6CUE - chains 3 and 4 of the 24 polymer chains in the assembly; structure by electron microscopy, 4.00 A resolution.

== Chain 3 ==
Molecule: vFP7.04 Heavy chain
From: Mus musculus
Chain sequence (118 residues; row label = number of the first residue in the row):
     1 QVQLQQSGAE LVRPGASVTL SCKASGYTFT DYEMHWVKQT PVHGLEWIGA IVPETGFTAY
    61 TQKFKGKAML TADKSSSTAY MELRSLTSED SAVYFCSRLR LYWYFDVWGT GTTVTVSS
Disordered / not traced: 118
Disulfide bonds: Cys22-Cys96

== Chain 4 ==
Molecule: vFP7.04 light chain
From: Mus musculus
Chain sequence (112 residues; each row starts with the number of its first residue):
     1 GVLMTQSPLS LPVRLGDQAS ISCRSSQSIV YSNGNTYLEW YLQRPGQSPK LLIYKVSNRF
    61 SGVPDRVSGS GSGTDFTLKI SRVEAEDLGV YYCFQGSHVP YTFGGGTKLE IK
Disordered / not traced: 112
Disulfide bonds: Cys23-Cys93

== Interface between chain 3 and chain 4 ==
Residue-residue contacts - 34 pairs, chain 3 then chain 4:
  Val37(3) - Phe103(4)  hydrophobic
  Gln39(3) - Gln43(4)
  His43(3) - Gly104(4)
  His43(3) - Gly105(4)
  Gly44(3) - Tyr92(4)
  Leu45(3) - Pro49(4)  hydrophobic
  Leu45(3) - Tyr92(4)  hydrophobic
  Leu45(3) - Phe103(4)
  Glu46(3) - Phe103(4)
  Trp47(3) - Phe94(4)  hydrophobic
  Trp47(3) - Tyr101(4)  hydrogen bond (side chain-backbone)
  Trp47(3) - Thr102(4)
  Trp47(3) - Phe103(4)
  Thr61(3) - Pro100(4)
  Gln62(3) - Pro100(4)
  Phe95(3) - Ser48(4)
  Phe95(3) - Pro49(4)
  Tyr102(3) - Tyr31(4)
  Tyr102(3) - Asn33(4)
  Tyr102(3) - Tyr37(4)
  Trp103(3) - Tyr54(4)  hydrophobic
  Tyr104(3) - Glu39(4)
  Tyr104(3) - Leu51(4)  hydrophobic
  Tyr104(3) - Tyr54(4)  hydrophobic
  Tyr104(3) - Phe60(4)  hydrophobic
  Phe105(3) - Glu39(4)
  Phe105(3) - Tyr41(4)
  Phe105(3) - Leu51(4)
  Phe105(3) - Phe94(4)  hydrophobic
  Trp108(3) - Tyr41(4)  hydrophobic
  Trp108(3) - Ser48(4)
  Trp108(3) - Pro49(4)  hydrogen bond (side chain-backbone)
  Trp108(3) - Lys50(4)
  Gly109(3) - Ser48(4)
Interface residues without a listed pair, chain 3 (17 interface residues in all): Tyr60
Interface residues without a listed pair, chain 4 (21 interface residues in all): Gln47

== In short ==
The interface between chain 3 and chain 4 involves 17 residues on one side and 21 on the other, with 2
hydrogen bonds. Polar contacts include Trp47(3)-Tyr101(4) and Trp108(3)-Pro49(4).
Here chain 3 is vFP7.04 Heavy chain and chain 4 is vFP7.04 light chain, both from Mus musculus. Entry 6CUE
(Cryo-EM structure at 4.0 A resolution of vaccine-elicited antibody vFP7.04 in complex with HIV-1 Env BG505
...) was determined by electron microscopy (same publication as 6CUF).
